Entry 3BC9 (X-ray diffraction, 1.35 A resolution); this record covers chain A.

Chain A:
Molecule: Alpha amylase, catalytic region
From: Halothermothrix orenii
Notes: EC 3.2.1.1
UniProtKB: Q2ADF2 (Q2ADF2_9FIRM); residues 1-599 here correspond to UniProt positions 25-623 (UniProt number = residue number + 24)
Sequence (599 residues; numbered 1 to 599; the number before each row is that of its first residue):
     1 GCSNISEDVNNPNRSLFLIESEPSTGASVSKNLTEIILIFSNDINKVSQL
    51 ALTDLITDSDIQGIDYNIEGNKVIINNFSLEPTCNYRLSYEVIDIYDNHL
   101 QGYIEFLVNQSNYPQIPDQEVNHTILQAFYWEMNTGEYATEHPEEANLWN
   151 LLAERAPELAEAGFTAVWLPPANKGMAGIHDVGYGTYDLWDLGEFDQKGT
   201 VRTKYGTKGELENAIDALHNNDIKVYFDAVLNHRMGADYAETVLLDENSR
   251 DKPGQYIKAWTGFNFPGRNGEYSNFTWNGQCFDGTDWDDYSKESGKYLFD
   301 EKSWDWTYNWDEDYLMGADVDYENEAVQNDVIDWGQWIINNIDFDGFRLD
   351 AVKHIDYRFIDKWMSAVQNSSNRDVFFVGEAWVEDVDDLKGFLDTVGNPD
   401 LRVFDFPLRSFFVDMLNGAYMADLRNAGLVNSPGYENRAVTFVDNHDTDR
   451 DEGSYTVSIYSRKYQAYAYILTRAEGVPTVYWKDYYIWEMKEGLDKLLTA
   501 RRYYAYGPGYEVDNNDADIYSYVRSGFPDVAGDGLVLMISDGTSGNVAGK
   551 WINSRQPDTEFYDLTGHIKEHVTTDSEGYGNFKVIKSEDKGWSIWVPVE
Disordered / not traced: 1-14
Ion coordination: Ca2+ site 1: N232, D313, D319, H354; Ca2+ site 2: D283, S303, D305, D321, E323; Na+: D283, D305, D313, D319, V320; Ca2+ site 3: A419, A517, D518, D541; Ca2+ site 4: F527, V530, D533
Small-molecule neighbours:
  - ACI / beta-D-glucopyranose / alpha-D-quinovopyranose / alpha-D-glucopyranose / 4,6-dideoxy-alpha-D-xylo-hexopyranose: W131, M176, Y184, G185, K198, V230, H233, R234, M235, G236, A237, W260, D286, W287, D289, Y314, L315, M316, G317, R348, D350, A351, K353, H354, E380, W382, V383, E384, D385, H446, D447, R450, Y455
  - alpha-D-glucopyranose (GLC): W304, D305, W306, T307, N309, W310, D311

In short:
Bound to chain A: ACI / beta-D-glucopyranose / alpha-D-quinovopyranose / alpha-D-glucopyranose /
4,6-dideoxy-alpha-D-xylo-hexopyranose and alpha-D-glucopyranose. N232, D313, D319 and H354 form the Ca2+ site
1. The Ca2+ site 2 is built by D283, S303, D305, D321 and E323.
Chain A is Alpha amylase, catalytic region (Halothermothrix orenii); the structure, Alpha-amylase B in complex
with acarbose, was determined by X-ray diffraction (same publication as 3BCD and 3BCF).
